Entry 1M74 (X-ray diffraction, 3.00 A resolution); this record covers chain A.

== Chain A ==
Molecule: Preprotein translocase secA
Organism: Bacillus subtilis
UniProt: P28366 (SECA_BACSU); residues 1-802 here = UniProt positions 1-802
Chain sequence (802 residues; numbered 1 to 802; the number before each row is that of its first residue):
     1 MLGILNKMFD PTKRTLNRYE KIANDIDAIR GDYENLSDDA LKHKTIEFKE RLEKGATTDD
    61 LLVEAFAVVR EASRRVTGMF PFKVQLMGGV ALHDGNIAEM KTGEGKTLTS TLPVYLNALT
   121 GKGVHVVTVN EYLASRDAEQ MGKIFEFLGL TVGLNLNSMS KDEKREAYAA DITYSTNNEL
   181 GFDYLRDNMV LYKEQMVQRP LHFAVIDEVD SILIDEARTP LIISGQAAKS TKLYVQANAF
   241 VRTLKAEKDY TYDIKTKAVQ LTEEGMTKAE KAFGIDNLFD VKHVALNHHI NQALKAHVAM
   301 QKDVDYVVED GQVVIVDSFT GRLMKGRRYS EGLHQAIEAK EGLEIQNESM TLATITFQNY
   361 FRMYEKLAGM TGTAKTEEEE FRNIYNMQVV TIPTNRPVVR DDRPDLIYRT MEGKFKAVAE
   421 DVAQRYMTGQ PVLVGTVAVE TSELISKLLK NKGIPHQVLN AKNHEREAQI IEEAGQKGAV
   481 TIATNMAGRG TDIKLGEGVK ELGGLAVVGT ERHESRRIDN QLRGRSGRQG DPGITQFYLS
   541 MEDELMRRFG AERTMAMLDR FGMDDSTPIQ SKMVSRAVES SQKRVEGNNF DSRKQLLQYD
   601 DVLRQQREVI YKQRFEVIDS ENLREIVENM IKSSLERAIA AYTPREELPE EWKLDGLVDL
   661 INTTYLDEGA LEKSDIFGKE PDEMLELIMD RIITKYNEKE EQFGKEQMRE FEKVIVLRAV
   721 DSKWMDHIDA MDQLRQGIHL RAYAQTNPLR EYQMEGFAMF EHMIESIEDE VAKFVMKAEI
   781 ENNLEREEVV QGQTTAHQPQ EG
Residues lining bound ligands: ADP (adenosine-5'-diphosphate): Met79, Phe80, Pro81, Phe82, Gln85, Lys101, Thr102, Gly103, Glu104, Gly105, Lys106, Thr107, Leu108, Gly490, Asp492, Lys494, Arg528

== Overview ==
Bound to chain A: ADP.
Chain A is Preprotein translocase secA (Bacillus subtilis); the structure, Crystal structure of Mg-ADP-bound
SecA from Bacillus subtilis, was determined by X-ray diffraction (same publication as 1M6N).
